7UHZ - chains H and A of the 9 polymer chains in the assembly; structure by electron microscopy, 3.30 A resolution.

[Chain H]
Name: BMPC-23 Fab Heavy chain
Organism: Mus musculus
Notes: antibody fragment or engineered binder
Chain sequence (121 residues; each row starts with the number of its first residue; a row labelled like 82A-82C holds insertion residues (82A, then the next letters in order)):
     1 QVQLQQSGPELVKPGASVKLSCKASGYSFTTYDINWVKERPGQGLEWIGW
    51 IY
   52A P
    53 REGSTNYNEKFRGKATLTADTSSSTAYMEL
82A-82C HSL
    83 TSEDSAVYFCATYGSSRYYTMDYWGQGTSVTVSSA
Unresolved in the structure: 117
Disulfides: Cys22-Cys92

[Chain A]
Name: Envelope glycoprotein B
Organism: Human alphaherpesvirus 1 strain KOS
Reference sequence: P06437 (GB_HHV1K); residues 103-730 here = UniProt positions 103-730
Chain sequence (628 residues; each row starts with the number of its first residue):
   103 DIKAENTDANFYVCPPPTGATVVQFEQPRRCPTRPEGQNYTEGIAVVFKE
   153 NIAPYKFKATMYYKDVTVSQVWFGHRYSQFMGIFEDRAPVPFEEVIDKIN
   203 AKGVCRSTAKYVRNNLETTAFHRDDHETDMELKPANAATRTSRGWHTTDL
   253 KYNPSRVEAFHRYGTTVNCIVEEVDARSVYPYDEFVLATGDFVYMSPFYG
   303 YREGSHTEHTTYAADRFKQVDGFYARDLTTKARATAPTTRNLLTTPKFTV
   353 AWDWVPKRPSVCTMTKWQEVDEMLRSEYGGSFRFSSDAISTTFTTNLTEY
   403 PLSRVDLGDCIGKDARDAMDRIFARRYNATHIKVGQPQYYQANGGFLIAY
   453 QPLLSNTLAELYVREHLREQSRKPPNPTPPPPGASANASVERIKTTSSIE
   503 FARLQFTYNHIQRHVNDMLGRVAIAWCELQNHELTLWNEARKLNPNAIAS
   553 VTVGRRVSARMLGDVMAVSTCVPVAADNVIVQNSMRISSRPGACYSRPLV
   603 SFRYEDQGPLVEGQLGENNELRLTRDAIEPCTVGHRRYFTFGGGYVYFEE
   653 YAYSHQLSRADITTVSTFIDLNITMLEDHEFVPLEVYTRHEIKDSGLLDY
   703 TEVQRRNQLHDLRFADIDTVIHADANAA
Unresolved in the structure: 103-110, 331-337, 460-491, 726-730
Disulfides: Cys116-Cys573, Cys133-Cys529, Cys207-Cys271, Cys364-Cys412, Cys596-Cys633
Swiss-Prot annotation at these positions:
  - region (Involved in fusion and/or binding to host membrane): Val173 to Tyr179, Arg258 to Tyr265
  - glycosylation (N-linked (GlcNAc...) asparagine): Asn141, Asn398, Asn430, Asn489, Asn674
  - mutagenesis: Trp174 (W174R: 90% loss of fusion with host cell), Tyr179 (Y179S: Complete loss of fusion with host cell), His263 (H263A: 50% loss of fusion with host cell), Arg264 (R264A: 70% loss of fusion with host cell)

[Interface between chain H and chain A]
Contacting residue pairs - 26 pairs, chain H then chain A:
  Thr31(H) - Glu652(A)
  Tyr32(H) - Val635(A)
  Tyr32(H) - Gly636(A)  hydrogen bond (side chain-backbone)
  Tyr32(H) - Glu652(A)  hydrogen bond
  Asp33(H) - Arg588(A)  salt bridge
  Trp50(H) - Ser590(A)
  Tyr52(H) - Glu652(A)
  Tyr52(H) - Tyr653(A)
  Tyr52(H) - Ala654(A)
  Arg53(H) - Ala654(A)
  Glu54(H) - Ser586(A)
  Asn58(H) - Ser590(A)  hydrogen bond (side chain-backbone)
  Asn58(H) - Ser591(A)
  Gly96(H) - Val635(A)
  Ser97(H) - Val635(A)
  Ser98(H) - Val635(A)
  Arg99(H) - Cys633(A)
  Arg99(H) - Thr634(A)
  Arg99(H) - Val635(A)  hydrogen bond (backbone-backbone)
  Tyr100(H) - Cys633(A)
  Tyr101(H) - Arg588(A)
  Tyr101(H) - Cys633(A)  hydrogen bond (backbone-backbone)
  Tyr101(H) - Thr634(A)
  Tyr101(H) - Val635(A)
  Tyr101(H) - Glu652(A)
  Tyr101(H) - Tyr653(A)
Other interface residues (no listed pair), chain H (15 interface residues in all): Ser56
Other interface residues (no listed pair), chain A (14 interface residues in all): Asn585, Pro632, Tyr655

[Summary]
15 residues of chain H face 14 of chain A across their interface; the contacts include 5 hydrogen bonds and 1
salt bridge. Polar contacts include Asp33(H)-Arg588(A), Tyr32(H)-Gly636(A) and Tyr32(H)-Glu652(A). Curated
annotation (UniProt) lists 4 mutagenesis sites on chain A.
Here chain H is BMPC-23 Fab Heavy chain (Mus musculus) and chain A is Envelope glycoprotein B (Human
alphaherpesvirus 1 strain KOS). Entry 7UHZ (Post-fusion ectodomain of HSV-1 gB in complex with BMPC-23 Fab)
was determined by electron microscopy together with 7UI0 from the same study.
